Entry 6G63 (X-ray diffraction, 3.95 A resolution); this record covers chains A and L of the 5 polymer chains in the assembly.

# Chain A (and L)
Protein: Ribonuclease E
Organism: Escherichia coli (strain K12)
Notes: EC 3.1.26.12; chain L of this document is another copy of the same molecule, construct and numbering; everything in this record applies to it too
UniProt: P21513 (RNE_ECOLI); residues 1-510 here = UniProt positions 1-510
Sequence (510 residues; row label = number of the first residue in the row):
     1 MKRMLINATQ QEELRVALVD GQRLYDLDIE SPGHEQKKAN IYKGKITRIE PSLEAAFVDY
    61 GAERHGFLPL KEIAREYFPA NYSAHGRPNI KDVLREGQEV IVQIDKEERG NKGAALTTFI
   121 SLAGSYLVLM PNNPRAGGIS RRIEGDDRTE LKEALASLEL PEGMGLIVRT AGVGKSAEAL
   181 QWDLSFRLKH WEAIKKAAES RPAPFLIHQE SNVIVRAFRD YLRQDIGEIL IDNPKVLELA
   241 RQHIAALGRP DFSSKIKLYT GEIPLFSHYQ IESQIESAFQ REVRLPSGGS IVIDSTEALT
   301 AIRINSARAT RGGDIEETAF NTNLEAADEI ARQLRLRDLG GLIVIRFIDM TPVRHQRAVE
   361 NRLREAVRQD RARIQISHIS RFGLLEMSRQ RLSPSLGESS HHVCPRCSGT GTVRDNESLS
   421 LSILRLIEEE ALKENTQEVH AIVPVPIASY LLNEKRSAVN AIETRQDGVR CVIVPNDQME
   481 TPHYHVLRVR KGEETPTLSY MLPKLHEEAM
Not modelled in the structure: 1-2, 51-53, 80-86, 132-135 (chain L: 80-86, 144-149, 309-312)
Construct notes: engineered mutation Arg303 (Asp in P21513), Arg346 (Asp in P21513)
Bound ions: Zn2+: Cys404, Cys407 (shared with 2 residues of chain G)
UniProt features mapped onto this chain:
  - region: Arg169, Thr170 (Interaction with RNA 5'-terminal monophosphate), Cys404 to Cys407 (Required for zinc-mediated homotetramerization and catalytic activity)
  - binding site (Zn(2+)): Cys404, Cys407
  - mutagenesis: Phe57 (F57A: Reduces RNA cleavage by over 98%), Gly66 (G66S: Disrupts folding of the S1 motif), Phe67 (F67A: Reduces RNA cleavage by over 98%), Lys112 (K112A: Reduces RNA cleavage by 98%), Thr170 (T170V: Abolishes enzyme activity toward RNA substrates with a 5' monophosphate. Strongly reduces enzyme activity toward cspA mRNA), Asn305 (N305D/L: Reduces RNA cleavage by over 96%), Arg373 (R373A/D: Reduces RNA cleavage by 89%), Cys404 (C404A: Reduces zinc-binding. Abolishes homotetramerization and enzyme activity), Cys407 (C407A: Reduces zinc-binding. Abolishes homotetramerization and enzyme activity)
What the authors report for this chain:
  - binding site for the 27-nt RNA strand: Arg3, Gln22, His268, Tyr269, Gln270, Lys433, Arg488, Arg490
  - mutagenesis - R3Q/Q22D/H268S/Y269F/Q270D/K433N/R488Q/R490Q: decreased catalytic activity
  - mutagenesis - R3Q, Q22D, H268S, Y269F, Q270D, K433N, R488Q, R490Q: unchanged catalytic activity
  - mutagenesis - D26N/D28N/D338N: increased catalytic activity on 9S RNA
  - mutagenesis - R373K, R373Q: increased catalytic activity on ompD
  - mutagenesis - R141Q: decreased catalytic activity on 5'P MicC 12-mer
  - mutagenesis - R142Q: decreased catalytic activity on ompD
  - mutagenesis - D303R/D346R: abolished catalytic activity (citing earlier work)
  - mutagenesis - R373K (93% and 88%), R373Q (89% and 83%): unchanged catalytic activity on 5'P and 5'OH MicC
  - mutagenesis - R142Q (68% and 42%): decreased catalytic activity on 5'P and 5'OH MicC 12-mer

# Interface between chain A and chain L
Pairs across the interface - 39 pairs, chain A then chain L:
  Asn416(A) - Tyr500(L)
  Glu417(A) - Tyr500(L)  hydrogen bond
  Val445(A) - Pro475(L)
  Val445(A) - Asp477(L)
  Pro446(A) - Tyr500(L)
  Ser449(A) - Pro475(L)
  Ser449(A) - Ser499(L)
  Ser449(A) - Tyr500(L)  hydrogen bond (side chain-backbone)
  Tyr450(A) - Leu498(L)  hydrophobic
  Leu452(A) - Leu452(L)
  Asn453(A) - Arg470(L)  hydrogen bond (backbone-side chain)
  Asn453(A) - Val472(L)
  Asn453(A) - Ile473(L)  hydrogen bond (side chain-backbone)
  Asn453(A) - Ser499(L)
  Glu454(A) - Arg470(L)  salt bridge
  Glu454(A) - Ser499(L)  hydrogen bond
  Arg456(A) - Leu452(L)
  Arg456(A) - Val459(L)
  Arg456(A) - Asn460(L)
  Arg456(A) - Glu463(L)  salt bridge
  Arg456(A) - Cys471(L)  hydrogen bond (side chain-backbone)
  Val459(A) - Arg456(L)
  Asn460(A) - Arg456(L)
  Asn460(A) - Asn460(L)  hydrogen bond
  Glu463(A) - Arg456(L)  salt bridge
  Arg470(A) - Glu454(L)  salt bridge
  Cys471(A) - Arg456(L)  hydrogen bond (backbone-side chain)
  Val472(A) - Asn453(L)
  Ile473(A) - Asn453(L)  hydrogen bond (backbone-side chain)
  Pro475(A) - Val445(L)
  Pro475(A) - Pro475(L)  hydrophobic
  Asp477(A) - Val445(L)
  Asp477(A) - Asp477(L)
  Leu498(A) - Glu454(L)
  Ser499(A) - Ser449(L)
  Ser499(A) - Asn453(L)
  Ser499(A) - Glu454(L)  hydrogen bond
  Tyr500(A) - Pro446(L)
  Tyr500(A) - Ser449(L)  hydrogen bond (backbone-side chain)
Interface residues without a listed pair, chain A (24 interface residues in all): Val474, Thr497
Interface residues without a listed pair, chain L (22 interface residues in all): Asn416, Tyr450, Val474

# Summary
24 residues of chain A face 22 of chain L across their interface; the contacts include 11 hydrogen bonds and 4
salt bridges. Polar contacts include Glu454(A)-Arg470(L), Arg456(A)-Glu463(L) and Glu417(A)-Tyr500(L). The
paper reports a binding site for the 27-nt RNA strand at Arg3(A), Gln22(A) and His268(A) among others; R373K
and R373Q of chain A increase catalytic activity on ompD; 15 substitutions were tested in all.
Chain A and chain L are both Ribonuclease E (Escherichia coli (strain K12)); the structure, RNase E in complex
with sRNA RrpA, was determined by X-ray diffraction (same publication as 5F6C).
